Entry 7SC1 (electron microscopy, 3.20 A resolution); this record covers chains A and H of the 9 polymer chains in the assembly.

== Chain A ==
Molecule: Spike glycoprotein
Source organism: Severe acute respiratory syndrome coronavirus 2
Reference sequence: P0DTC2 (SPIKE_SARS2); residue numbers follow UniProt; this construct covers 1-676, 680-1213
Chain sequence (1256 residues; row label = number of the first residue in the row; note: 3 numbers in that range are skipped by the numbering (no residue carries them; nothing is unmodelled there)):
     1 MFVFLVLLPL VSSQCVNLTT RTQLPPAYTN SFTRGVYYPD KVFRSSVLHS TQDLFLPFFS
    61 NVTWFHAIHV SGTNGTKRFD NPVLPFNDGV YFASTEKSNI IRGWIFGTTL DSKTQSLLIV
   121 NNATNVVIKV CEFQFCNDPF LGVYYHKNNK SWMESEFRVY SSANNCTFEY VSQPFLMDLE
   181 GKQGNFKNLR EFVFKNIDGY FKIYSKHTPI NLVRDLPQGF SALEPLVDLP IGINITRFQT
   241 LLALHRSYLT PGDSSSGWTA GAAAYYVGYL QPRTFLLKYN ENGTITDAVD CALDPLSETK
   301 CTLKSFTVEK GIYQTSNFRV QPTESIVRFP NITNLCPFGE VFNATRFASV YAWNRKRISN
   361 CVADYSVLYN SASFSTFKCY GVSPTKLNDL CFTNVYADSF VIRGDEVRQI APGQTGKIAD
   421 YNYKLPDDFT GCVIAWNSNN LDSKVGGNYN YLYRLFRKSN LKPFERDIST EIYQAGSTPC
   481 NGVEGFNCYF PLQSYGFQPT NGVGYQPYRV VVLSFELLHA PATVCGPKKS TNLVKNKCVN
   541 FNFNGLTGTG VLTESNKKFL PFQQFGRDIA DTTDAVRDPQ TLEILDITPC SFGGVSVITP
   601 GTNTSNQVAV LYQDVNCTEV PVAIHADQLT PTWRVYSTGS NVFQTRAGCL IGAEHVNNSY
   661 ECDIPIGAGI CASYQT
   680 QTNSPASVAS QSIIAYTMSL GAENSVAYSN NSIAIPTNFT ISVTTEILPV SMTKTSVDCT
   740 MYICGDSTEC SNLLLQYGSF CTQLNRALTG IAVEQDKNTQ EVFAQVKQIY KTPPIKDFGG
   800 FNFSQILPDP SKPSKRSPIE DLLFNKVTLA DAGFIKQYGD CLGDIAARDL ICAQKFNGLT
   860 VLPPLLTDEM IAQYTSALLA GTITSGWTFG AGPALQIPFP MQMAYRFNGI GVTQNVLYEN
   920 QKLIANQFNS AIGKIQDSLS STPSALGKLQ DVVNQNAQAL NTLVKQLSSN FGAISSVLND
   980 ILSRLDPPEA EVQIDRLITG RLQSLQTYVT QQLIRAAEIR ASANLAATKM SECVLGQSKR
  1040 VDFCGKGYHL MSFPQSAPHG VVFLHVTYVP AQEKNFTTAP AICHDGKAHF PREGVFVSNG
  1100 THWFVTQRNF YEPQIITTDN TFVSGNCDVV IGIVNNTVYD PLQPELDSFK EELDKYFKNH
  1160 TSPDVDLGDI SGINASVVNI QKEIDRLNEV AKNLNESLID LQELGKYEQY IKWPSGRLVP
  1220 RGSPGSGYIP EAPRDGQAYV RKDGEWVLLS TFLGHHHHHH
Not modelled in the structure: 1-26, 70-77, 144-164, 173-185, 246-262, 623-635, 680-688, 828-853, 1148-1259
Differences from the reference sequence: conflict Pro817 (Phe in P0DTC2), Pro892 (Ala in P0DTC2), Pro899 (Ala in P0DTC2), Pro942 (Ala in P0DTC2), Pro986 (Lys in P0DTC2), Pro987 (Val in P0DTC2); expression tag (1214-1259)
Swiss-Prot annotation at these positions:
  - region: Asn280 to Cys301 (Putative superantigen), Arg403 to Asp405 (Integrin-binding motif), Asn448 to Phe456 (Immunodominant HLA epitope recognized by the CD8+), Ser816 to Tyr837 (Fusion peptide 1), Lys835 to Phe855 (Fusion peptide 2), Asp1163 to Glu1202 (Heptad repeat 2)
  - site: Arg815, Ser816 (Cleavage)
  - glycosylation: Asn17 (N-linked (GlcNAc...) (complex) asparagine), Asn61 (N-linked (GlcNAc...) (hybrid) asparagine), Asn74 (N-linked (GlcNAc...) (complex) asparagine), Asn122 (N-linked (GlcNAc...) (hybrid) asparagine), Asn149 (N-linked (GlcNAc...) (complex) asparagine), Asn165 (N-linked (GlcNAc...) (complex) asparagine), Asn234 (N-linked (GlcNAc...) (high mannose) asparagine), Asn282 (N-linked (GlcNAc...) (complex) asparagine), Thr323 (O-linked (GalNAc) threonine), Ser325 (O-linked (HexNAc...) serine), Asn331 (N-linked (GlcNAc...) (complex) asparagine), Asn343 (N-linked (GlcNAc...) (complex) asparagine), Asn603 (N-linked (GlcNAc...) (hybrid) asparagine), Asn616 (N-linked (GlcNAc...) (complex) asparagine), Asn657 (N-linked (GlcNAc...) (complex) asparagine), Thr676 (O-linked (GlcNAc...) threonine), Asn709 (N-linked (GlcNAc...) (high mannose) asparagine), Asn717 (N-linked (GlcNAc...) (hybrid) asparagine), Asn801 (N-linked (GlcNAc...) (hybrid) asparagine), Asn1074 (N-linked (GlcNAc...) (hybrid) asparagine) and 5 more in UniProt
  - natural variant: Leu5 (L5F: In strain: Iota/B.1.526), Ser13 (S13I: In strain: Epsilon/B.1.427/B.1.429), Leu18 (L18F: In strain: Beta/B.1.351, Gamma/P.1 and 1 more), Thr19 (T19I: In strain: Omicron/BQ.1.1, Omicron/XBB.1.5 and 1 more; T19R: In strain: Delta/B.1.617.2, Omicron/BA.2 and 4 more), Thr20 (T20N: In strain: Gamma/P.1), Leu24 to Ala27 (sequence variant, change not given here; In strain: Omicron/BA.2, Omicron/BA.2.12.1 and 6 more), Pro26 (P26S: In strain: Gamma/P.1), Gln52 (Q52H: In strain: Omicron/EG.5.1), Ala67 (A67V: In strain: Eta/B.1.525, Omicron/BA.1), His69 to Val70 (deletion: In strain: Alpha/B.1.1.7, Eta/B.1.525 and 5 more), Gly75 (G75V: In strain: Lambda/C.37), Thr76 (T76I: In strain: Lambda/C.37), 79 further natural variant entries in UniProt
  - mutagenesis: His69 to Val70 (Increased incorporation of cleaved spike into virions), Asn121 (N121Q: Partial loss of biliverdin affinity), Arg190 (R190K: Partial loss of biliverdin affinity), Asn234 (N234Q: Increased resistance to neutralizing antibodies), Asn331 (N331Q: Reduced viral infectivity), Asn343 (N343Q: Reduced viral infectivity), Leu452 (L452R: Increased resistance to neutralizing antibodies. Decreases HLA binding to NF9 epitope. Increased binding affinity to human ACE2), Tyr453 (Y453F: Decreased HLA binding to NF9 epitope. Increased binding affinity to human ACE2), Ala475 (A475V: Increased resistance to neutralizing antibodies), Val483 (V483A: Increased resistance to neutralizing antibodies), Glu484 (E484D: Increased replication in human TMEM106B overexpressing cells), Phe490 (F490L: Increased resistance to neutralizing antibodies and human covalescent sera neutralization), 6 further mutagenesis entries in UniProt
Disulfide bonds: Cys131-Cys166, Cys291-Cys301, Cys336-Cys361, Cys379-Cys432, Cys391-Cys525, Cys617-Cys649, Cys662-Cys671, Cys738-Cys760, Cys743-Cys749, Cys1032-Cys1043, Cys1082-Cys1126
Covalent attachments: N-acetylglucosamine (NAG) linked to Asn61, Asn122, Asn165, Asn234, Asn282, Asn331, Asn343, Asn603, Asn616, Asn657, Asn709, Asn717, Asn1074, Asn1098, Asn1134

== Chain H ==
Molecule: R40-1G8 Fab heavy chain
Source organism: Homo sapiens
Notes: antibody fragment or engineered binder
Chain sequence (224 residues; numbered 1 to 220 plus 4 insertion-coded residues; the number before each row is that of its first residue; a row labelled like 82A-82C holds insertion residues (82A, then the next letters in order)):
     1 EVQLVESGGG LVQPGGSLRL SCAASGLTVS SNYMRWVRQA PGKGLEWVSL IYAGGSTFYA
    61 DSVKGRFIIS RHNSKNILYL QM
82A-82C NSL
    83 RAEDTAVYFC ARDLYVFG
  100A M
   101 DVWGQGTAVT VSAASTKGPS VFPLAPSSKS TSGGTAALGC LVKDYFPEPV TVSWNSGALT
   161 SGVHTFPAVL QSSGLYSLSS VVTVPSSSLG TQTYICNVNH KPSNTKVDKR VEPKSCDKTH
Not modelled in the structure: 114-220
Disulfide bonds: Cys22-Cys92

== How chain A and chain H interact ==
Contacting residue pairs (32; chain A residue first):
  Thr415(A) with Ser56(H)
  Gly416(A) with Tyr52(H)
  Lys417(A) with Tyr52(H)
  Asp420(A) with Ser56(H), hydrogen bond
  Tyr421(A) with Tyr33(H); Tyr52(H); Ala53(H), hydrogen bond (side chain-backbone); Gly54(H)
  Tyr453(A) with Val98(H)
  Leu455(A) with Tyr33(H), hydrogen bond (backbone-side chain); Tyr97(H), hydrophobic; Val98(H), hydrophobic; Phe99(H), hydrophobic
  Phe456(A) with Tyr33(H); Asp95(H); Leu96(H), hydrophobic; Phe99(H), hydrophobic
  Arg457(A) with Tyr33(H); Ala53(H)
  Lys458(A) with Ser30(H); Ser31(H)
  Asn460(A) with Gly54(H); Ser56(H)
  Gln474(A) with Ser31(H), hydrogen bond
  Phe486(A) with Val2(H), hydrophobic; Arg94(H), hydrogen bond (backbone-side chain)
  Asn487(A) with Gly26(H), hydrogen bond (side chain-backbone); Leu27(H); Arg94(H), hydrogen bond; Asp95(H)
  Tyr489(A) with Leu96(H)
  Gln493(A) with Phe99(H)
Other interface residues (no listed pair), chain A (17 interface residues in all): Ala475
Other interface residues (no listed pair), chain H (19 interface residues in all): Gly55, Phe58, Asp101

== Overview ==
17 residues of chain A and 19 residues of chain H are in contact, with 7 hydrogen bonds. Polar pairs include
Asp420(A)-Ser56(H), Tyr421(A)-Ala53(H) and Leu455(A)-Tyr33(H). N-acetylglucosamine is covalently linked to
Asn61(A), Asn122(A), Asn165(A), Asn234(A), Asn282(A) and Asn331(A) and 9 more.
Chain A is Spike glycoprotein (Severe acute respiratory syndrome coronavirus 2) and chain H is R40-1G8 Fab
heavy chain (Homo sapiens); the structure, Structure of the SARS-CoV-2 S 6P trimer in complex with the human
neutralizing antibody Fab fragment ..., was determined by electron microscopy.
